6AM5 - chains A and B of the 5 polymer chains in the assembly; structure by X-ray diffraction, 2.39 A resolution.

[Chain A]
Name: HLA class I histocompatibility antigen, A-2 alpha chain
Organism: Homo sapiens
UniProt: P01892 (1A02_HUMAN); residues 1-275 here correspond to UniProt positions 25-299 (UniProt number = residue number + 24)
Chain sequence (275 residues; numbered 1 to 275; the number before each row is that of its first residue):
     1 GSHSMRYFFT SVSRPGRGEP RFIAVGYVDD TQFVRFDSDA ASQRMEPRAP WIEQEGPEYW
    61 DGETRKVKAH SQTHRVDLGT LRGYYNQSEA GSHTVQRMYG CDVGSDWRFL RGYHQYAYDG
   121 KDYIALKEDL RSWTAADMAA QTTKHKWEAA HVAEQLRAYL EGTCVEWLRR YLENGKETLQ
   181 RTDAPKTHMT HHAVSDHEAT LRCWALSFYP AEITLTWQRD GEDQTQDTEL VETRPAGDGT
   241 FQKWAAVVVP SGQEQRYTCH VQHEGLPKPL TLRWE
Disulfides: Cys101-Cys164, Cys203-Cys259

[Chain B]
Name: Beta-2-microglobulin
Organism: Homo sapiens
UniProt: P61769 (B2MG_HUMAN); residues 2-100 here correspond to UniProt positions 21-119 (UniProt number = residue number + 19)
Chain sequence (100 residues; row label = number of the first residue in the row):
     1 MIQRTPKIQV YSRHPAENGK SNFLNCYVSG FHPSDIEVDL LKNGERIEKV EHSDLSFSKD
    61 WSFYLLYYTE FTPTEKDEYA CRVNHVTLSQ PKIVKWDRDM
Construct notes: initiating methionine (1)
Swiss-Prot annotation at these positions:
  - modified residue: Gln3 (Pyrrolidone carboxylic acid)
  - glycosylation: Ile2 (N-linked (Glc) (glycation) isoleucine), Lys20 (N-linked (Glc) (glycation) lysine), Lys42 (N-linked (Glc) (glycation) lysine), Lys49 (N-linked (Glc) (glycation) lysine), Lys59 (N-linked (Glc) (glycation) lysine), Lys92 (N-linked (Glc) (glycation) lysine), Lys95 (N-linked (Glc) (glycation) lysine)
Disulfides: Cys26-Cys81

[How chain A and chain B interact]
Residue-residue contacts (56; chain A residue first):
  Phe8(A) - Ser56(B)
  Phe8(A) - Phe57(B)
  Phe9(A) - Phe57(B)
  Thr10(A) - Phe57(B)
  Thr10(A) - Phe63(B)
  Val12(A) - Ser34(B)
  Arg17(A) - Asp35(B)  salt bridge
  Ile23(A) - Leu55(B)
  Val25(A) - Asp54(B)
  Val25(A) - Leu55(B)
  Val25(A) - Ser56(B)
  Tyr27(A) - Ser56(B)
  Tyr27(A) - Tyr64(B)
  Gln32(A) - Asp54(B)  hydrogen bond
  Arg35(A) - Asp54(B)  salt bridge
  Arg48(A) - Asp54(B)  salt bridge
  Ser92(A) - Met1(B)
  His93(A) - Met1(B)
  Gln96(A) - His32(B)  hydrogen bond
  Gln96(A) - Phe57(B)
  Gln96(A) - Trp61(B)  hydrogen bond (side chain-backbone)
  Gln96(A) - Phe63(B)
  Arg97(A) - Phe57(B)
  Met98(A) - Phe57(B)  hydrophobic
  Met98(A) - Lys59(B)
  Gln115(A) - Lys59(B)
  Gln115(A) - Trp61(B)
  Tyr116(A) - Trp61(B)
  Ala117(A) - Trp61(B)  hydrophobic
  Asp119(A) - Met1(B)
  Asp119(A) - His32(B)
  Gly120(A) - His32(B)
  Gly120(A) - Trp61(B)
  Asp122(A) - Trp61(B)  hydrogen bond
  Thr190(A) - Met100(B)  hydrogen bond (side chain-backbone)
  His192(A) - Asp99(B)  hydrogen bond (side chain-backbone)
  Arg202(A) - Met100(B)  hydrogen bond (side chain-backbone)
  Trp204(A) - Met100(B)  hydrogen bond (side chain-backbone)
  Val231(A) - Gln9(B)
  Glu232(A) - Lys7(B)  salt bridge
  Glu232(A) - Gln9(B)
  Glu232(A) - Ser29(B)  hydrogen bond
  Arg234(A) - Gln9(B)  hydrogen bond
  Arg234(A) - Tyr11(B)
  Arg234(A) - Tyr27(B)
  Pro235(A) - Tyr11(B)  hydrogen bond (backbone-side chain)
  Pro235(A) - Tyr27(B)
  Pro235(A) - Leu66(B)  hydrophobic
  Ala236(A) - Arg13(B)  hydrogen bond (backbone-side chain)
  Ala236(A) - Asn25(B)  hydrogen bond (backbone-side chain)
  Gly237(A) - Arg13(B)  hydrogen bond (backbone-side chain)
  Asp238(A) - Arg13(B)
  Asp238(A) - His14(B)  salt bridge
  Gln242(A) - Tyr11(B)
  Gln242(A) - Ser12(B)  hydrogen bond (side chain-backbone)
  Gln242(A) - Arg13(B)  hydrogen bond (side chain-backbone)
Interface residues without a listed pair, chain A (38 interface residues in all): Thr94, Tyr113, Thr233, Trp244
Interface residues without a listed pair, chain B (27 interface residues in all): Arg4, Pro33, Asp60

[Summary]
Chain A and chain B form an interface of 38 and 27 residues respectively, with 16 hydrogen bonds and 5 salt
bridges. Polar contacts include Arg17(A)-Asp35(B), Arg35(A)-Asp54(B) and Arg48(A)-Asp54(B).
Chain A is HLA class I histocompatibility antigen, A-2 alpha chain and chain B is Beta-2-microglobulin, both
from Homo sapiens; the structure, Crystal structure of DMF5 TCR bound to HLA-A2 presenting synthetic peptide
SMLGIGIVPV, was determined by X-ray diffraction.
